PDB entry 8BCP | electron microscopy, 3.88 A resolution | chains H and I of the 9 polymer chains in the assembly

Chain H (and I):
Name: Tail tube protein
Organism: Escherichia phage T5
Notes: chain I of this document is another copy of the same molecule, construct and numbering; everything in this record applies to it too
Reference sequence: Q6QGE2 (TUBE_BPT5); residues 1-464 here = UniProt positions 1-464
Sequence (464 residues; each row starts with the number of its first residue):
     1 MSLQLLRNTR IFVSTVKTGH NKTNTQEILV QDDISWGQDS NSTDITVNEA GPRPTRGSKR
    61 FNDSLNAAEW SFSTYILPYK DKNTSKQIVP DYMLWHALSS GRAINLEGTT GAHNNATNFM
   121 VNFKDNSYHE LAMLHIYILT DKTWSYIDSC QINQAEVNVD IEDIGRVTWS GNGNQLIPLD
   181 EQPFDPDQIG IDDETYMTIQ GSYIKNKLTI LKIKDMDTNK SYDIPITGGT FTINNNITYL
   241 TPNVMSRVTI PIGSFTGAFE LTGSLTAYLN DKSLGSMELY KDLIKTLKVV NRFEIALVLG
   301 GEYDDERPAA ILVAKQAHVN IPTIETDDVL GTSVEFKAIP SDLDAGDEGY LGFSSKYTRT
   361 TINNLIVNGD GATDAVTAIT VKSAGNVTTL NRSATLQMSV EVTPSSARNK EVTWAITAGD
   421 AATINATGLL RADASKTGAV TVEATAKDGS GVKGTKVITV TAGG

Chain H / chain I interface:
Pairs across the interface (57):
  N126(H) - R56(I)
  S127(H) - R53(I)
  S127(H) - P54(I)
  Y128(H) - R53(I)
  H129(H) - G51(I)  hydrogen bond (side chain-backbone)
  H129(H) - P52(I)
  H129(H) - P54(I)
  N235(H) - R56(I)  hydrogen bond
  T256(H) - R56(I)
  G257(H) - R56(I)  hydrogen bond (backbone-side chain)
  A258(H) - R56(I)
  F259(H) - R56(I)
  F259(H) - S58(I)
  E260(H) - D44(I)
  Y268(H) - L3(I)  hydrophobic
  L269(H) - S2(I)
  L269(H) - L3(I)
  L269(H) - Q4(I)
  N270(H) - S2(I)
  N270(H) - L3(I)
  D271(H) - S2(I)  hydrogen bond (backbone-backbone)
  D271(H) - Q4(I)
  D271(H) - K142(I)  salt bridge
  K272(H) - M1(I)
  Y280(H) - L176(I)
  I284(H) - L176(I)
  I284(H) - P178(I)
  L287(H) - L65(I)  hydrophobic
  L287(H) - V248(I)
  K288(H) - N62(I)
  V289(H) - N62(I)  hydrogen bond (backbone-backbone)
  H318(H) - R60(I)
  H318(H) - N62(I)  hydrogen bond
  N320(H) - S42(I)  hydrogen bond
  N320(H) - R60(I)  hydrogen bond
  I321(H) - S40(I)
  I324(H) - W36(I)
  T326(H) - I34(I)  hydrogen bond (side chain-backbone)
  T326(H) - S35(I)
  D327(H) - L6(I)
  D328(H) - L5(I)
  D328(H) - L6(I)  hydrogen bond (backbone-backbone)
  V329(H) - Q4(I)
  V329(H) - L5(I)  hydrophobic
  L330(H) - Q4(I)  hydrogen bond (backbone-backbone)
  L330(H) - L6(I)  hydrophobic
  L330(H) - T140(I)
  K337(H) - S58(I)  hydrogen bond
  K337(H) - R60(I)
  I339(H) - S58(I)
  P340(H) - S58(I)
  L343(H) - V47(I)  hydrophobic
  L343(H) - T55(I)
  L343(H) - R56(I)
  L343(H) - G57(I)
  L343(H) - K59(I)
  D344(H) - T55(I)
Also at the interface, not in a pair above, chain H (40 interface residues in all): M277, K281, V290, N291, T323, E348
Also at the interface, not in a pair above, chain I (39 interface residues in all): G37, Q38, T46, A50, F61, T143, L179, D180, I250

Overview:
40 residues of chain H face 39 of chain I across their interface, with 12 hydrogen bonds and 1 salt bridge.
Polar contacts include D271(H)-K142(I), H129(H)-G51(I) and N235(H)-R56(I).
Both chains are Tail tube protein (Escherichia phage T5). Entry 8BCP (Cryo-EM structure of the proximal end of
bacteriophage T5 tail : p142 tail terminator protein hexamer ...) was determined by electron microscopy
together with 8BCU from the same study.
